Entry 1RCX (X-ray diffraction, 2.40 A resolution); this record covers chains O and R of the 16 polymer chains in the assembly.

== Chain O (and R) ==
Molecule: Ribulose bisphosphate carboxylase/oxygenase
From: Spinacia oleracea
Notes: EC 4.1.1.39; chain R of this document is another copy of the same molecule, construct and numbering; everything in this record applies to it too
Reference sequence: P00875 (RBL_SPIOL); residues 1-475 here = UniProt positions 1-475
Chain sequence (475 residues; numbered 1 to 475; the number before each row is that of its first residue):
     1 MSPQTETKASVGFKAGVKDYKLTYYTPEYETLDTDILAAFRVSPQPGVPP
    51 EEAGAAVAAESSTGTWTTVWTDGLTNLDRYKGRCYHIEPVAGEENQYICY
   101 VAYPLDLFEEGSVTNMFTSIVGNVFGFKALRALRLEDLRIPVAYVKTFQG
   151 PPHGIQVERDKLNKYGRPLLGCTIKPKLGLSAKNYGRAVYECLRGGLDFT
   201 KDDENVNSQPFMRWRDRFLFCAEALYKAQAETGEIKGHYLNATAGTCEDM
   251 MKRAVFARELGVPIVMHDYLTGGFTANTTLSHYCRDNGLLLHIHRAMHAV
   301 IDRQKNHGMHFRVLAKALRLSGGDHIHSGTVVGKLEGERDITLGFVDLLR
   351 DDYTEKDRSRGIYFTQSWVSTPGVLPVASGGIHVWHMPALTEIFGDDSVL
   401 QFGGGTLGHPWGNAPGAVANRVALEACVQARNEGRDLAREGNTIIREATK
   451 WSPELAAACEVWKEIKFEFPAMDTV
Unresolved in the structure: 1-8
Curated features (UniProtKB/Swiss-Prot):
  - active site (Proton acceptor): Lys-175, His-294
  - binding site (substrate): Thr-65, Asn-123, Thr-173, Lys-177, Glu-204, His-294, Arg-295, His-327, Lys-334, Ser-379, Gly-381, Gly-403, Gly-404
  - binding site (Mg(2+)): Lys-201, Asp-203, Glu-204
  - site: Lys-14 (Not N6-methylated), Lys-334 (Transition state stabilizer)
  - modified residue: Pro-3 (N-acetylproline), Lys-201 (N6-carboxylysine)
Ligand contacts:
  - ribulose-1,5-diphosphate (RUB), molecule 1: Thr-65, Trp-66, Asn-123
  - ribulose-1,5-diphosphate (RUB), molecule 2: Thr-173, Lys-175, Lys-177, Lys-201, Asp-203, Glu-204, His-294, Arg-295, His-298, His-327, Gly-329, Lys-334, Leu-335, Val-377, Ser-379, Gly-380, Gly-381, Gln-401, Phe-402, Gly-403, Gly-404

== How chain O and chain R interact ==
Pairs across the interface - 15 pairs, chain O then chain R:
  Arg-79(O) with Ser-370(R)
  Leu-105(O) with Lys-146(R)
  Asp-106(O) with Val-369(R); Ser-370(R), hydrogen bond
  Glu-110(O) with Lys-146(R), salt bridge
  Ala-143(O) with Ala-143(R), hydrophobic; Lys-146(R)
  Lys-146(O) with Glu-110(R), salt bridge; Ala-143(R); Thr-147(R)
  Thr-147(O) with Lys-146(R)
  Val-369(O) with Leu-105(R), hydrophobic; Asp-106(R)
  Ser-370(O) with Arg-79(R); Asp-106(R), hydrogen bond
Other interface residues (no listed pair), chain O (11 interface residues in all): Thr-34, Val-142
Other interface residues (no listed pair), chain R (11 interface residues in all): Thr-34, Val-142

== Overview ==
The chain O/chain R interface involves 11 residues from each chain; the contacts include 2 hydrogen bonds and
2 salt bridges. Polar contacts include Glu-110(O)/Lys-146(R) and Asp-106(O)/Ser-370(R). Bound to chain O:
ribulose-1,5-diphosphate.
Chain O and chain R are both Ribulose bisphosphate carboxylase/oxygenase (Spinacia oleracea); the structure,
Non-activated spinach rubisco in complex with its substrate ribulose-1,5-bisphosphate, was determined by X-ray
diffraction, deposited together with 1RXO.
